PDB entry 9E9J | X-ray diffraction, 2.15 A resolution | chains B and D of the 4 polymer chains in the assembly

[Chain B (and D)]
Name: L-allo-threonine aldolase
Source organism: Thermotoga maritima
Notes: chain D of this document is another copy of the same molecule, construct and numbering; everything in this record applies to it too
UniProt: Q9X266 (Q9X266_THEMA); residue numbers follow UniProt; this construct covers 1-339
Chain sequence (349 residues; each row starts with the number of its first residue):
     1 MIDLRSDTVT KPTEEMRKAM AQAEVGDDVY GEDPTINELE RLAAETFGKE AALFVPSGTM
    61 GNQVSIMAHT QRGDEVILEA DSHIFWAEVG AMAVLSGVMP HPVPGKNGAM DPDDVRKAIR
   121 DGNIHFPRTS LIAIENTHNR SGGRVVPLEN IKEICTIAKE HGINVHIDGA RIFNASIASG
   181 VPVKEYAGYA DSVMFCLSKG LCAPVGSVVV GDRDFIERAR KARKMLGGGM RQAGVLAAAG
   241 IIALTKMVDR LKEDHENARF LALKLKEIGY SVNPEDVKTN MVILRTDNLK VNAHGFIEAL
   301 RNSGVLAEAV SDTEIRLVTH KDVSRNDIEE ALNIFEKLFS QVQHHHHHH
Disordered / not traced: 344-349 (chain D: 345-349)
Sequence notes: engineered mutation Ala87 (Tyr in Q9X266), Asp121 (Pro in Q9X266), Gly122 (Arg in Q9X266), Glu308 (Asn in Q9X266); expression tag (340-349)
Modified positions: Lys199 ((2S)-2-amino-6-[[3-hydroxy-2-methyl-5-(phosphonooxymethyl)pyridin-4-yl]methylideneamino]hexanoic acid; LLP)
Metal / ion sites: Ca2+ site 1: Thr8, Thr10, Ser198, Ala203 (shared with 1 residue of chain A); Ca2+ site 2: Gln232 (shared with 4 residues of chain A)
Reported in the primary citation:
  - mutagenesis - Y87A/N308E, Y87A/P121D/R122G/N308E: increased catalytic activity
  - mutagenesis - Y87A/P121D/R122G/N308E/R316A: increased catalytic activity on benzylamine

[How chain B and chain D interact]
Contacting residue pairs (44; chain B residue first):
  Arg72(B) with Val94(D)
  Gly73(B) with Val94(D)
  Phe85(B) with Met99(D), hydrophobic; Pro100(D); Arg120(D)
  Trp86(B) with His101(D); Arg120(D), hydrogen bond (backbone-side chain); Phe126(D)
  Ala87(B) with His125(D)
  Glu88(B) with His125(D)
  Val89(B) with Ile124(D); His125(D), hydrogen bond (backbone-backbone); Pro127(D)
  Gly90(B) with Met99(D); Pro127(D)
  Met92(B) with Met99(D), hydrophobic
  Ala93(B) with Ala93(D); Gly97(D); Val98(D); Met99(D), hydrophobic
  Val94(B) with Gly73(D); Gly97(D)
  Gly97(B) with Val94(D)
  Val98(B) with Ala93(D)
  Met99(B) with Phe85(D); Gly90(D); Met92(D), hydrophobic; Ala93(D), hydrophobic; Pro100(D), hydrophobic
  Pro100(B) with Phe85(D); Met99(D), hydrophobic; Pro100(D)
  His101(B) with Trp86(D)
  Pro102(B) with Phe85(D); Pro102(D)
  Arg120(B) with Phe85(D), hydrogen bond (side chain-backbone); Trp86(D), hydrogen bond (side chain-backbone)
  Ile124(B) with Val89(D)
  His125(B) with Ala87(D); Glu88(D); Val89(D), hydrogen bond (backbone-backbone)
  Phe126(B) with Trp86(D)
  Pro127(B) with Val89(D); Gly90(D)
Other interface residues (no listed pair), chain B (24 interface residues in all): Glu75, His294
Other interface residues (no listed pair), chain D (24 interface residues in all): Arg72, Glu75, Asp121

[Summary]
The chain B/chain D interface involves 24 residues from each chain; the contacts include 5 hydrogen bonds.
Polar contacts include Trp86(B)-Arg120(D), Arg120(B)-Phe85(D) and Val89(B)-His125(D). The paper reports that
Y87A/N308E and Y87A/P121D/R122G/N308E of chain B increase catalytic activity; Y87A/P121D/R122G/N308E/R316A of
chain B increase catalytic activity on benzylamine.
Chain B and chain D are both L-allo-threonine aldolase (Thermotoga maritima); the structure, L-allo-threonine
aldolase from Thermotoga maritima, N308E-Y87A-R122G-P121D Mutant, was determined by X-ray diffraction,
deposited together with 9E97.
